Entry 1FK8 (X-ray diffraction, 1.95 A resolution); this record covers chains A and B.

Chain A:
Molecule: 3ALPHA-hydroxysteroid dehydrogenase/carbonyl reductase
Organism: Comamonas testosteroni
Notes: EC 1.1.1.50
UniProt: Q9ZFY9 (Q9ZFY9_COMTE); residue numbers follow UniProt; this construct covers 1-257
Chain sequence (257 residues; row label = number of the first residue in the row):
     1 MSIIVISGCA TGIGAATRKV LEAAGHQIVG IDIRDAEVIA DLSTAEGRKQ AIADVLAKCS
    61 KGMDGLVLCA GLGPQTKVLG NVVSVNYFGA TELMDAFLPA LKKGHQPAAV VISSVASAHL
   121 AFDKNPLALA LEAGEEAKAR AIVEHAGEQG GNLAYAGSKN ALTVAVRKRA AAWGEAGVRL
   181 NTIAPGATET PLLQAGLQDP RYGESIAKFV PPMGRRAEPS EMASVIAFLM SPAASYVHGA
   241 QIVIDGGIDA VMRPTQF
Not modelled in the structure: 192-208
Residues lining bound ligands: NAD (nicotinamide-adenine-dinucleotide): Gly8, Cys9, Ala10, Thr11, Gly12, Ile13, Asp32, Ile33, Ala40, Asp41, Leu42, Ser43, Cys69, Ala70, Gly71, Leu72, Val85, Ile112, Ser113, Ser114, Tyr155, Lys159, Pro185, Gly186, Ala187, Thr188, Thr190

Chain B:
Molecule: 3ALPHA-hydroxysteroid dehydrogenase/carbonyl reductase
Organism: Comamonas testosteroni
Notes: EC 1.1.1.50
UniProt: Q9ZFY9 (Q9ZFY9_COMTE); residues 1001-1257 here correspond to UniProt positions 1-257 (UniProt number = residue number - 1000)
Chain sequence (257 residues; numbered 1001 to 1257; the number before each row is that of its first residue):
  1001 MSIIVISGCA TGIGAATRKV LEAAGHQIVG IDIRDAEVIA DLSTAEGRKQ AIADVLAKCS
  1061 KGMDGLVLCA GLGPQTKVLG NVVSVNYFGA TELMDAFLPA LKKGHQPAAV VISSVASAHL
  1121 AFDKNPLALA LEAGEEAKAR AIVEHAGEQG GNLAYAGSKN ALTVAVRKRA AAWGEAGVRL
  1181 NTIAPGATET PLLQAGLQDP RYGESIAKFV PPMGRRAEPS EMASVIAFLM SPAASYVHGA
  1241 QIVIDGGIDA VMRPTQF
Not modelled in the structure: 1188-1208
Residues lining bound ligands: NAD (nicotinamide-adenine-dinucleotide): Gly1008, Cys1009, Ala1010, Thr1011, Gly1012, Ile1013, Gly1014, Asp1032, Ile1033, Ala1040, Asp1041, Leu1042, Ser1043, Cys1069, Ala1070, Gly1071, Leu1072, Val1085, Ile1112, Ser1113, Ser1114, Tyr1155, Lys1159, Pro1185, Gly1186, Ala1187

Interface between chain A and chain B:
Contacting residue pairs - 93 pairs, chain A then chain B:
  Ser117(A) - Phe1257(B)
  Phe122(A) - Thr1255(B)
  Asn160(A) - Phe1257(B)
  Thr163(A) - Phe1257(B)
  Val164(A) - Pro1254(B)
  Val164(A) - Thr1255(B)
  Val164(A) - Phe1257(B)  hydrophobic
  Arg167(A) - Asp1249(B)  salt bridge
  Arg167(A) - Ala1250(B)
  Arg167(A) - Arg1253(B)  hydrogen bond (side chain-backbone)
  Arg167(A) - Pro1254(B)  hydrogen bond (side chain-backbone)
  Arg167(A) - Gln1256(B)  hydrogen bond (side chain-backbone)
  Arg167(A) - Phe1257(B)
  Lys168(A) - Pro1254(B)
  Ala170(A) - Pro1212(B)
  Ala170(A) - Ala1250(B)  hydrophobic
  Ala171(A) - Val1251(B)
  Gly174(A) - Pro1212(B)
  Gly174(A) - Met1213(B)
  Glu175(A) - Pro1212(B)  hydrogen bond (backbone-backbone)
  Arg179(A) - Met1213(B)
  Ala187(A) - Tyr1236(B)
  Phe209(A) - Gln1106(B)  hydrogen bond (backbone-side chain)
  Pro211(A) - Gly1177(B)
  Pro212(A) - Arg1179(B)
  Pro212(A) - Ser1235(B)
  Pro212(A) - Tyr1236(B)  hydrophobic
  Met213(A) - Ala1170(B)
  Met213(A) - Ala1171(B)  hydrophobic
  Met213(A) - Gly1174(B)
  Arg215(A) - Ser1235(B)
  Arg215(A) - Tyr1236(B)  hydrogen bond (backbone-side chain)
  Arg216(A) - Tyr1236(B)
  Ala217(A) - Tyr1236(B)  hydrophobic
  Glu221(A) - Ser1235(B)  hydrogen bond
  Glu221(A) - Tyr1236(B)
  Met222(A) - Tyr1236(B)  hydrophobic
  Ser224(A) - Ala1233(B)  hydrogen bond (side chain-backbone)
  Val225(A) - Phe1228(B)  hydrophobic
  Val225(A) - Ala1233(B)
  Phe228(A) - Val1225(B)  hydrophobic
  Phe228(A) - Phe1228(B)  hydrophobic
  Ala233(A) - Ser1224(B)  hydrogen bond (backbone-side chain)
  Ala233(A) - Val1225(B)
  Ser235(A) - Arg1215(B)
  Ser235(A) - Glu1221(B)  hydrogen bond
  Tyr236(A) - Pro1211(B)
  Tyr236(A) - Arg1215(B)  hydrogen bond (side chain-backbone)
  Tyr236(A) - Arg1216(B)
  Tyr236(A) - Ala1217(B)  hydrophobic
  Tyr236(A) - Glu1221(B)
  Tyr236(A) - Met1222(B)  hydrophobic
  Tyr236(A) - Ile1244(B)
  Tyr236(A) - Asp1245(B)  hydrogen bond (backbone-backbone)
  Tyr236(A) - Gly1246(B)  hydrogen bond (backbone-backbone)
  Val237(A) - Val1225(B)  hydrophobic
  Val237(A) - Val1243(B)
  His238(A) - Pro1212(B)
  His238(A) - Met1213(B)
  His238(A) - Asp1245(B)
  His238(A) - Gly1246(B)
  His238(A) - Gly1247(B)  hydrogen bond (backbone-backbone)
  Gly239(A) - Ala1250(B)
  Ala240(A) - Val1243(B)
  Gln241(A) - Phe1257(B)
  Ile242(A) - Ile1242(B)  hydrophobic
  Val243(A) - Val1237(B)
  Val243(A) - Ala1240(B)
  Ile244(A) - Tyr1236(B)
  Asp245(A) - Tyr1236(B)  hydrogen bond (backbone-backbone)
  Asp245(A) - His1238(B)
  Gly246(A) - Tyr1236(B)  hydrogen bond (backbone-backbone)
  Gly246(A) - His1238(B)
  Gly247(A) - His1238(B)  hydrogen bond (backbone-backbone)
  Asp249(A) - Arg1167(B)  salt bridge
  Ala250(A) - Arg1167(B)
  Ala250(A) - Ala1170(B)  hydrophobic
  Ala250(A) - Gly1239(B)
  Val251(A) - Ala1171(B)
  Arg253(A) - Arg1167(B)  hydrogen bond (backbone-side chain)
  Arg253(A) - Phe1257(B)  hydrogen bond (side chain-backbone)
  Pro254(A) - Val1164(B)
  Pro254(A) - Arg1167(B)  hydrogen bond (backbone-side chain)
  Pro254(A) - Lys1168(B)
  Thr255(A) - Phe1122(B)
  Gln256(A) - Arg1167(B)  hydrogen bond (backbone-side chain)
  Phe257(A) - Ser1117(B)
  Phe257(A) - Asn1160(B)
  Phe257(A) - Thr1163(B)
  Phe257(A) - Arg1167(B)
  Phe257(A) - Gln1241(B)
  Phe257(A) - Arg1253(B)  hydrogen bond (backbone-side chain)
  Phe257(A) - Phe1257(B)
Interface residues without a listed pair, chain A (51 interface residues in all): Ala118, Gly177, Val178, Val210
Interface residues without a listed pair, chain B (48 interface residues in all): Ala1118, Glu1175

Overview:
51 residues of chain A face 48 of chain B across their interface; the contacts include 22 hydrogen bonds and 2
salt bridges. Polar contacts include Arg167(A)-Asp1249(B), Asp249(A)-Arg1167(B) and Arg167(A)-Arg1253(B).
Ligands of chain A: NAD. Bound to chain B: NAD.
Chain A and chain B are both 3ALPHA-hydroxysteroid dehydrogenase/carbonyl reductase (Comamonas testosteroni);
the structure, The crystal structure of the binary complex with NAD of 3-alpha-hydroxysteroid dehydrogenase
from comamonas testosteroni, a ..., was determined by X-ray diffraction, deposited together with 1FJH.
